Entry 6EQH (X-ray diffraction, 1.58 A resolution); this record covers chain A.

Chain A:
Name: Poly(ethylene terephthalate) hydrolase
Organism: Ideonella sakaiensis (strain 201-F6)
Notes: EC 3.1.1.101
UniProtKB: A0A0K8P6T7 (PETH_IDESA); residues 1-290 here = UniProt positions 1-290
Sequence (298 residues; row label = number of the first residue in the row):
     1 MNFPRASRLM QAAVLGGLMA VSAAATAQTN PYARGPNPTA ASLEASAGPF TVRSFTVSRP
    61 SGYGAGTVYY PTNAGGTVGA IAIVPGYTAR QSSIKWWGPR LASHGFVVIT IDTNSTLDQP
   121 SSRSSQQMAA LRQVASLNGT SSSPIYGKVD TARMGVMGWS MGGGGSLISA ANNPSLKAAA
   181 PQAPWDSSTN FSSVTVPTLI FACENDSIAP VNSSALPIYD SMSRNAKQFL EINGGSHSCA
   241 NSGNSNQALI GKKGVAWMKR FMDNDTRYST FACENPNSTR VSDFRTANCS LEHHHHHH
Disordered / not traced: 1-28, 292-298
Sequence notes: expression tag (291-298)
Cystine bridges: C203-C239, C273-C289
Reported in the primary citation:
  - mutagenesis - W185A: decreased catalytic activity on PET

In short:
The paper reports that W185A reduces catalytic activity on PET.
Chain A is Poly(ethylene terephthalate) hydrolase (Ideonella sakaiensis (strain 201-F6)); the structure,
Crystal structure of a polyethylene terephthalate degrading hydrolase from Ideonella sakaiensis in spacegroup
C2221, was determined by X-ray diffraction, deposited together with 6EQD, 6EQE, 6EQF and 6EQG.
